7DV7 - chains A and B; structure by X-ray diffraction, 1.44 A resolution.

# Chain A (and B)
Name: Endo-beta-1,4-mannanase
Source organism: Bacillus sp. N16-5
Notes: chain B of this document is another copy of the same molecule, construct and numbering; everything in this record applies to it too
Reference sequence: A0A140EH91 (A0A140EH91_9BACI); numbering as in UniProt (aligned over 1-314)
Sequence (348 residues; each row starts with the number of its first residue; numbers below 1 keep their minus sign (Met-33 is residue -33)):
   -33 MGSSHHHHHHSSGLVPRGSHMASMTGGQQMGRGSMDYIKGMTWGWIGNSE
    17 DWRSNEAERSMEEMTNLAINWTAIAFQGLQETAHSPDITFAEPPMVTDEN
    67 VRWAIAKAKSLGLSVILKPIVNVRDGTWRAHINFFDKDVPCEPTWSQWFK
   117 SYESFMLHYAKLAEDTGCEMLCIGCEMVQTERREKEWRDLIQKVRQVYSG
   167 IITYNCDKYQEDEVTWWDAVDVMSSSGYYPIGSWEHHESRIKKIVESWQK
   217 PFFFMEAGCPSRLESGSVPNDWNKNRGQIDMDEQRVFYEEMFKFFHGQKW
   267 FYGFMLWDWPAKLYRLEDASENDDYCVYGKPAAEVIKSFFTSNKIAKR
Unresolved in the structure: -33 to 0 (chain B: -33 to -26, -12 to 0)
Sequence notes: initiating methionine (-33); expression tag (-32 to 0)

# How chain A and chain B interact
Contacting residue pairs (39; chain A residue first):
  His50(A) - His97(B)
  Trp94(A) - Phe101(B)  hydrophobic
  Trp94(A) - Glu108(B)
  Ala96(A) - Phe101(B)  hydrophobic
  His97(A) - His50(B)
  His97(A) - Phe101(B)
  Asn99(A) - Asn99(B)
  Asn99(A) - Gln145(B)
  Phe100(A) - Gln145(B)  hydrogen bond (backbone-side chain)
  Phe101(A) - Trp94(B)  hydrophobic
  Phe101(A) - Ala96(B)  hydrophobic
  Phe101(A) - His97(B)
  Phe101(A) - Val144(B)  hydrophobic
  Phe101(A) - Gln145(B)
  Phe101(A) - Gln176(B)
  Lys103(A) - Tyr175(B)
  Lys103(A) - Gln176(B)
  Lys103(A) - Glu179(B)  salt bridge
  Val105(A) - Tyr175(B)  hydrophobic
  Val105(A) - Gln176(B)
  Pro106(A) - Tyr175(B)  hydrophobic
  Cys107(A) - Lys174(B)
  Cys107(A) - Asn236(B)
  Glu108(A) - Trp94(B)
  Glu108(A) - Lys174(B)  salt bridge
  Val144(A) - Phe101(B)  hydrophobic
  Gln145(A) - Asn99(B)
  Gln145(A) - Phe100(B)  hydrogen bond (side chain-backbone)
  Gln145(A) - Phe101(B)
  Lys174(A) - Cys107(B)
  Lys174(A) - Glu108(B)  salt bridge
  Tyr175(A) - Lys103(B)
  Tyr175(A) - Val105(B)  hydrophobic
  Tyr175(A) - Pro106(B)  hydrophobic
  Gln176(A) - Phe101(B)
  Gln176(A) - Val105(B)
  Glu179(A) - Lys103(B)  salt bridge
  Val234(A) - Cys107(B)  hydrophobic
  Asn236(A) - Cys107(B)
Other interface residues (no listed pair), chain A (22 interface residues in all): Thr93, Asp173
Other interface residues (no listed pair), chain B (23 interface residues in all): Thr93, Arg148, Asp173, Val234

# In short
Chain A and chain B form an interface of 22 and 23 residues respectively; the contacts include 2 hydrogen
bonds and 4 salt bridges. Polar pairs include Lys103(A)-Glu179(B), Glu108(A)-Lys174(B) and
Phe100(A)-Gln145(B).
Both chains are Endo-beta-1,4-mannanase (Bacillus sp. N16-5). Entry 7DV7 (Structure of a novel beta-mannanase
BaMan113A from Bacillus sp. N16-5) was determined by X-ray diffraction, deposited together with 7DVJ, 7DVZ and
7DW8.
